PDB entry 8IMI | electron microscopy, 2.59 A resolution | chains 0 and X of the 52 polymer chains in the assembly

[Chain 0]
Name: ApcE
Organism: Anthocerotibacter panamensis
Amino-acid sequence (1136 residues; each row starts with the number of its first residue):
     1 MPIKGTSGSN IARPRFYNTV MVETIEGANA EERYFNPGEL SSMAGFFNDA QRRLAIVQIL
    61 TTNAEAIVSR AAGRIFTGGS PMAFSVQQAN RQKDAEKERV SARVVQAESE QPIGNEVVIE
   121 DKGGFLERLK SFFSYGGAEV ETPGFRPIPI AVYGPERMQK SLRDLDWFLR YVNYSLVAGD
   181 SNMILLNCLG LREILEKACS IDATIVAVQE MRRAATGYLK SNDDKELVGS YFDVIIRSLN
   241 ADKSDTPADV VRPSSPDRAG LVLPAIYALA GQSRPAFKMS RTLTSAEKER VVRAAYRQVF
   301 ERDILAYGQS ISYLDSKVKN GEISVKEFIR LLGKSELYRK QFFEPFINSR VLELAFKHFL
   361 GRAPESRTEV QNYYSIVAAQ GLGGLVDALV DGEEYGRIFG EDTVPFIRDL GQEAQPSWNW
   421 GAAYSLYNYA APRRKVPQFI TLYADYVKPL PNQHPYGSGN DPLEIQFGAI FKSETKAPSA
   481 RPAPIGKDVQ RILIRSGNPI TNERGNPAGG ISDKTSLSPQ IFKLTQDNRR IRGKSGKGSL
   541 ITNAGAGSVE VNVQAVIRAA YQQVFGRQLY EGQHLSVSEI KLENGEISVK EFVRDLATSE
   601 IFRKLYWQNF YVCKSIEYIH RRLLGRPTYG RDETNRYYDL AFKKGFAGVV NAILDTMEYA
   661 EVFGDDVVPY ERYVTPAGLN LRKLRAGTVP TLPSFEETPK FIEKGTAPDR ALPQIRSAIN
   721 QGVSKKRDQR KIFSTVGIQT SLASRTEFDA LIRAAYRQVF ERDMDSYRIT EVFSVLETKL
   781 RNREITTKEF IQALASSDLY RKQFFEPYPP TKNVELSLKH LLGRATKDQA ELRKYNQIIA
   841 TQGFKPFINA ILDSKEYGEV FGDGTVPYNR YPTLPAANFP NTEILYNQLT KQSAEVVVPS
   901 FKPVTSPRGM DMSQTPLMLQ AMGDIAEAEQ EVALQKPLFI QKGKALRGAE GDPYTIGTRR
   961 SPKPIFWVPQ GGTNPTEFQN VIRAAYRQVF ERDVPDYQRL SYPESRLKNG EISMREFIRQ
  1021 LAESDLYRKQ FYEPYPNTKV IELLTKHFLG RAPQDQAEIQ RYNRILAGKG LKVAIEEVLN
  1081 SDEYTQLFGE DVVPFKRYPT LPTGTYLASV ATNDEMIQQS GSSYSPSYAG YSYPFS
Unresolved in the structure: 1, 78-146, 530-548, 1135-1136
Small-molecule neighbours:
  - phycocyanobilin (CYC), molecule 1: Pro-14, Leu-261, Leu-263, Tyr-267, Leu-410, Glu-413, Ala-414, Gln-415, Pro-416, Ser-417, Trp-418, Trp-420
  - phycocyanobilin (CYC), molecule 2: Phe-76, Tyr-153, Arg-157, Lys-160, Ser-161, Arg-163, Asp-164, Leu-165, Trp-167, Phe-168, Tyr-171, Asn-187, Leu-191, Ile-194, Leu-195, Ala-198, Cys-199, Ser-200, Ala-203, Thr-204
  - phycocyanobilin (CYC), molecule 3: Arg-302, Tyr-307, Tyr-429, Arg-433
  - phycocyanobilin (CYC), molecule 4: Ile-347, Asn-348, Ser-349, Arg-367, Val-370, Gln-371, Tyr-374, Ile-440
  - phycocyanobilin (CYC), molecule 5: Tyr-456, Tyr-611, Val-612, Cys-613, Arg-631, Thr-634, Asn-635, Tyr-638
  - phycocyanobilin (CYC), molecule 6: Ile-465, Gln-466, Phe-467, Gly-468, Arg-567
  - phycocyanobilin (CYC), molecule 7: Ile-492, Leu-493, Ile-494, Arg-495, Pro-499, Asn-502, Arg-504
  - phycocyanobilin (CYC), molecule 8: Gly-722, Val-723, Arg-727, Tyr-871, Thr-873, Leu-874, Pro-875, Ala-876, Phe-879
  - phycocyanobilin (CYC), molecule 9: Ser-741, Leu-742, Val-775, Thr-778, Lys-779, Arg-781, Asn-782, Glu-784
  - phycocyanobilin (CYC), molecule 10: Arg-762, Leu-889, Thr-890, Lys-891
  - phycocyanobilin (CYC), molecule 11: Pro-809, Pro-810, Thr-811, Gln-829, Leu-832, Arg-833, Asn-836, Ser-900
  - phycocyanobilin (CYC), molecule 12: Ile-956, Gly-957, Thr-958, Arg-960, Tyr-1098, Thr-1100, Leu-1101, Pro-1102, Thr-1103, Tyr-1106
  - phycocyanobilin (CYC), molecule 13: Arg-992, Met-1116, Ile-1117, Ser-1120, Gly-1121
  - phycocyanobilin (CYC), molecule 14: Tyr-1002, Ser-1005, Arg-1006, Lys-1008, Asn-1009, Glu-1011
  - phycocyanobilin (CYC), molecule 15: Pro-1036, Asn-1037, Thr-1038, Gln-1056, Ile-1059, Gln-1060, Asn-1063

[Chain X]
Name: ApcB2
Organism: Anthocerotibacter panamensis
Amino-acid sequence (162 residues; row label = number of the first residue in the row):
     1 MQDAITSVIN TYDVQGKYFD TSAFDKLKAY YATGELRVRA AGTISANAAT IIKEASAKLF
    61 SNQPDLVRPG GNAYTTRRYA ACVRDMDYFL RYATYAMLAG DTSILDERVL NGLKETYNSL
   121 GVPISSTVQG IQAMKEVTGS LVGSGAAKEM GVYFDYLSSG LS
Small-molecule neighbours:
  - phycocyanobilin (CYC), molecule 1: Lys-53, Phe-60, Val-67, Tyr-74, Thr-75, Thr-76, Tyr-79
  - phycocyanobilin (CYC), molecule 2: Leu-59, Leu-66, Asn-72, Ala-73, Arg-77, Arg-78, Ala-81, Cys-82, Arg-84, Asp-85, Met-86, Tyr-88, Phe-89, Tyr-92, Arg-108, Val-109, Leu-113, Thr-116, Tyr-117, Leu-120, Val-122, Pro-123, Ser-126, Thr-127

[How chain 0 and chain X interact]
Contacting residue pairs (56; chain 0 residue first):
  Thr-6(0) with Asn-118(X)
  Gly-8(0) with Asn-118(X)
  Ser-9(0) with Asn-118(X), hydrogen bond (backbone-side chain); Ile-124(X)
  Asn-10(0) with Ser-125(X), hydrogen bond (backbone-side chain)
  Ile-11(0) with Ser-125(X); Val-128(X), hydrophobic; Ser-162(X)
  Pro-455(0) with Ser-119(X), hydrogen bond (backbone-side chain)
  Tyr-456(0) with Glu-115(X); Thr-116(X); Ser-119(X)
  Gly-457(0) with Glu-115(X)
  Ser-458(0) with Glu-115(X), hydrogen bond (backbone-side chain)
  Gly-459(0) with Glu-115(X)
  Ser-473(0) with Asn-111(X)
  Glu-474(0) with Leu-110(X); Asn-111(X); Gly-112(X), hydrogen bond (side chain-backbone); Leu-113(X); Lys-114(X); Glu-115(X), hydrogen bond (side chain-backbone)
  Ala-480(0) with Glu-115(X)
  Arg-481(0) with Glu-115(X)
  Pro-482(0) with Glu-115(X); Asn-118(X); Ser-119(X)
  Ala-483(0) with Ser-119(X)
  Pro-484(0) with Ser-119(X)
  Lys-487(0) with Arg-77(X)
  Trp-607(0) with Arg-108(X), hydrogen bond (backbone-side chain)
  Gln-608(0) with Met-1(X); Glu-107(X); Arg-108(X)
  Asn-609(0) with Glu-107(X), hydrogen bond
  Phe-610(0) with Glu-107(X); Arg-108(X), hydrogen bond (backbone-side chain)
  Tyr-611(0) with Glu-107(X), hydrogen bond (backbone-backbone); Arg-108(X); Val-109(X); Asn-111(X); Gly-112(X); Leu-113(X); Thr-116(X), hydrogen bond
  Val-612(0) with Arg-108(X)
  Lys-614(0) with Asn-111(X)
  Arg-631(0) with Leu-120(X)
  Asn-635(0) with Arg-84(X), hydrogen bond
  Tyr-638(0) with Arg-84(X); Asp-85(X), hydrogen bond; Tyr-88(X)
  Asp-639(0) with Arg-84(X), salt bridge
  Ala-641(0) with Tyr-88(X)
  Phe-642(0) with Arg-84(X); Asp-87(X); Tyr-88(X), hydrogen bond (backbone-side chain)
Interface residues without a listed pair, chain 0 (34 interface residues in all): Lys-472, Ile-485, Ser-615
Interface residues without a listed pair, chain X (25 interface residues in all): Tyr-92, Val-122

[In short]
Chain 0 and chain X form an interface of 34 and 25 residues respectively; the contacts include 14 hydrogen
bonds and 1 salt bridge. Among the polar pairs are Asp-639(0)/Arg-84(X), Ser-9(0)/Asn-118(X) and
Asn-10(0)/Ser-125(X). One phycocyanobilin molecule is bound between chain 0 and chain X.
Here chain 0 is ApcE and chain X is ApcB2, both from Anthocerotibacter panamensis. Entry 8IMI (A1-A2, A3-A4,
B'1-B'2, C'1-C'2 cylinder in cyanobacterial phycobilisome from Anthocerotibacter panamensis (Cluster A)) was
determined by electron microscopy, deposited together with 8IMJ, 8IMK, 8IML, 8IMM, 8IMN and 8IMO.
